PDB entry 9FIB | electron microscopy, 2.30 A resolution | chains B and E of the 16 polymer chains in the assembly

== Chain B ==
Molecule: 16S rRNA
Organism: Escherichia coli
Sequence (1083 nucleotides; row label = number of the first residue in the row; note: 459 numbers in that range are skipped by the numbering (no residue carries them; nothing is unmodelled there)):
     1 AAAUUGAAGAGUUUGAUCAUGGCUCAGAUUGAACGCUGGCGGCAGGCCUA
    51 ACACAUGCAAGUCGAACGGUAACAGGAAGAAGCUUGCUUCUUUGCUGACG
   101 AGUGGCGGACGGGUGAGUAAUGUCUGGGAAACUGCCUGAUGGAGGGGGAU
   151 AACUACUGGAAACGGUAGCUAAUACCGCAUAACGUCGCAAGACCAAAGAG
   201 GGGGACCUUCGGGCCUCUUGCCAUCGGAUGUGCCCAGAUGGGAUUAGCUA
   251 GUAGGUGGGGUAACGGCUCACCUAGGCGACGAUCCCUAGCUGGUCUGAGA
   301 GGAUGACCAGCCACACUGGAACUGAGACACGGUCCAGACUCCUACGGGAG
   351 GCAGCAGUGGGGAAUAUUGCACAAUGGGCGCAAGCCUGAUGCAGCCAUGC
   401 CGCGUGUAUGAAGAAGCCCUUCGGGUUGUAAAGUACUUUCAGCGGGGAGG
   451 AAGGGAGUAAAGUUAAUACCUUUGCUCAUUGACGUUACCCGCAGAAGAAG
   501 CACCGGCUAACUCCGUGCCAGCAGCCXCGGUAAUACGGAGGGUGCAAGCG
   551 UUAAUCGGAAUUACUGGGCGUAAAGCGCACGCAGGCGGUUUGUUAAGUCA
   601 GAUGUGAAAUCCCCGGGCUCAACCUGGGAACUGCAUCUGAUACUGGCAAG
   651 CUUGAGUCUCGUAGAGGGGGGUAGAAUUCCAGGUGUAGCGGUGAAAUGCG
   701 UAGAGAUCUGGAGGAAUACCGGUGGCGAAGGCGGCCCCCUGGACGAAGAC
   751 UGACGCUCAGGUGCGAAAGCGUGGGGAGCAAACAGGAUUAGAUACCCUGG
   801 UAGUCCACGCCGUAAACGAUGUCGACUUGGAGGUUGUGCCCUUGAGGCGU
   851 GGCUUCCGGAGCUAACGCGUUAAGUCGACCGCCUGGGGAGUACGGCCGCA
   901 AGGUUAAAACUCAAAUGAAUUGACGGGGG
  1389 CUUGUACACACCGCCCGUXACACCAUGGGAGUGGGUUGCAAAAGAAGUAG
  1439 GUAGCUUAACCUUCGGGAGGGCGCUUACCACUUUGUGAUUCAUGACUGGG
  1489 GUGAAGUCGUAACAAGGUAACCGUAGGGGAACCUGCGGUUGGAUCACCUC
  1539 CUUA
Unresolved in the structure: 79-92, 205-213, 841-845, 1389, 1534-1542
Modified residues: PSU (pseudouridine-5'-monophosphate) at position 516, G7M (N7-methyl-guanosine-5'-monophosphate) at position 527, 4OC (4n,o2'-methylcytidine-5'-monophosphate) at position 1402, 5MC (5-methylcytidine-5'-monophosphate) at position 1407, UR3 (3-methyluridine-5'-monophoshate) at position 1498, 2MG (2N-methylguanosine-5'-monophosphate) at position 1516, MA6 (6N-dimethyladenosine-5'-monophoshate) at position 1518, MA6 (6N-dimethyladenosine-5'-monophoshate) at position 1519
Ion coordination: K+ site 1: U5 (shared with 5 residues of chain D); K+ site 2: G11, U12, G21, G22; Mg2+ site 1 near G21 (its only coordinating residue here); Mg2+ site 2: C48, G115; Mg2+ site 3: A59, C386, U387; K+ site 3: G61, U62, G104, G105; Mg2+ site 4 near G100 (its only coordinating residue here); K+ site 4: G107, G324, G326; K+ site 5: G107, G108, G326; Mg2+ site 5: A109, G331; K+ site 6: C110, G111; Mg2+ site 6 near G111 (its only coordinating residue here); 18 more K+ sites not listed; 34 more Mg2+ sites not listed
Ligand contacts: A1IC4 ((2S,3S)-2-[[(2S)-2-[[(2S,4S)-5-aminocarbonyloxy-4-oxidanyl-2-[[(2S,3R)-3-oxidanylpiperidin-2-yl]carbonylamino]pentanoyl]amino]-3-(1H-imidazol-4-yl)propanoyl]amino]-3-(2-chloranyl-1H-imidazol-4-yl)-3-oxidanyl-propanoic acid): U692, G693, U788, U789, G791, A792, A794, C795, C796, U1506
Reported in the primary citation:
  - binding site for A1IC4: G693, U788, U789, U1506

== Chain E ==
Protein: Small ribosomal subunit protein uS5
Organism: Escherichia coli
UniProtKB: P0A7W1 (RS5_ECOLI); numbering as in UniProt (aligned over 1-167)
Amino-acid sequence (167 residues; row label = number of the first residue in the row):
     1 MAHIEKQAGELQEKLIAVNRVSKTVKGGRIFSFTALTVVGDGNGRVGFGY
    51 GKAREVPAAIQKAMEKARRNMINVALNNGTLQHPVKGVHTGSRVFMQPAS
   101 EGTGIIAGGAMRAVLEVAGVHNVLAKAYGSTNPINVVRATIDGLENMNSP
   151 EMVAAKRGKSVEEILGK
Unresolved in the structure: 1-10, 166-167
UniProt features mapped onto this chain:
  - modified residue: Ala2 (N-acetylalanine)
  - natural variant: Arg20 (R20L: In strain: SPCR9), Val21 (V21E: In strain: SPCR7), Ser22 (S22P: In strain: SPCR13 and SPCR15), Gly104 (G104R: In strain: N-660), Arg112 (R112G: In strain: NEA-314; R112L: In strain: N-421 and D-1023; R112S: In strain: NEA-319), Glu151 (E151S: In strain: B), Glu162 to Lys167 (sequence variant, change not given here; In strain: 0-1)
  - mutagenesis: Arg20 to Arg29 (No effect on mRNA unwinding ability of the ribosome)

== Chain B / chain E interface ==
Residue-residue contacts (52; chain B residue first):
  U5(B) with Ser100(E), base contact
  G6(B) with Ala99(E), base contact; Ser100(E), hydrogen bond to the base; Thr103(E), hydrogen bond to the base; Leu124(E), base contact
  A7(B) with Phe95(E), base contact; Gln97(E), hydrogen bond to the base; Ile106(E), sugar contact; Leu124(E), phosphate contact; Ala125(E), hydrogen bond to the sugar; Tyr128(E), base contact
  A8(B) with Ile106(E), sugar contact; Ala107(E), hydrogen bond to the sugar; Gly108(E), hydrogen bond to the sugar; Arg112(E), hydrogen bond to the base; Ala125(E), sugar contact
  G9(B) with Gly108(E), phosphate contact; Lys126(E), salt bridge to the phosphate; Ala127(E), hydrogen bond to the phosphate
  A10(B) with Thr131(E), hydrogen bond to the phosphate
  G15(B) with Ser22(E), hydrogen bond to the base; Lys23(E), base contact; Thr24(E), base contact; Arg29(E), hydrogen bond to the sugar
  A16(B) with Arg20(E), phosphate contact; Val21(E), sugar contact; Ser22(E), hydrogen bond to the sugar
  U17(B) with Asn19(E), hydrogen bond to the phosphate
  C18(B) with Asn132(E), hydrogen bond to the phosphate; Ile134(E), phosphate contact; Asn135(E), hydrogen bond to the phosphate
  A19(B) with Ser130(E), hydrogen bond to the phosphate; Asn132(E), hydrogen bond to the phosphate; Asn135(E), hydrogen bond to the phosphate
  U20(B) with Ser130(E), phosphate contact
  G558(B) with Lys126(E), phosphate contact
  A559(B) with Lys126(E), salt bridge to the phosphate
  A560(B) with Tyr128(E), stacking on the base
  G566(B) with Lys86(E), salt bridge to the phosphate
  A864(B) with Thr90(E), phosphate contact
  U921(B) with Lys23(E), sugar contact; Thr24(E), hydrogen bond to the sugar
  G922(B) with Thr24(E), sugar contact; Val25(E), hydrogen bond to the sugar; Lys26(E), sugar contact
  A923(B) with Lys26(E), phosphate contact
  A1396(B) with Thr24(E), base contact; Arg29(E), hydrogen bond to the phosphate
  C1397(B) with Arg29(E), salt bridge to the phosphate
  A1398(B) with Thr24(E), base contact; Val25(E), hydrogen bond to the base; Lys26(E), hydrogen bond to the base
Also at the interface, not in a pair above, chain B (24 interface residues in all): A298
Also at the interface, not in a pair above, chain E (36 interface residues in all): Gly27, Gly28, Phe31, Gly91, Arg93, Gly129

== Overview ==
24 residues of chain B face 36 of chain E across their interface; the contacts include 23 hydrogen bonds, 4
salt bridges and 1 aromatic stacking contact. Among the polar pairs are G6(B)-Ser100(E), G6(B)-Thr103(E) and
A7(B)-Gln97(E). Chain B binds compound A1IC4. The paper reports a binding site for A1IC4 at G693(B), U788(B)
and U789(B) among others.
Here chain B is 16S rRNA and chain E is Small ribosomal subunit protein uS5, both from Escherichia coli. Entry
9FIB (Structure of 30S-IF1-IF3-mRNA-GE81112A complex) was determined by electron microscopy (same publication
as 9FCO, 9FDA and 9G06).
